8FCM - chains A and G of the 7 polymer chains in the assembly; structure by electron microscopy, 3.27 A resolution.

[Chain A]
Name: Transitional endoplasmic reticulum ATPase
From: Homo sapiens
Notes: EC 3.6.4.6
UniProt: P55072 (TERA_HUMAN); numbering as in UniProt (aligned over 1-806)
Chain sequence (806 residues; each row starts with the number of its first residue):
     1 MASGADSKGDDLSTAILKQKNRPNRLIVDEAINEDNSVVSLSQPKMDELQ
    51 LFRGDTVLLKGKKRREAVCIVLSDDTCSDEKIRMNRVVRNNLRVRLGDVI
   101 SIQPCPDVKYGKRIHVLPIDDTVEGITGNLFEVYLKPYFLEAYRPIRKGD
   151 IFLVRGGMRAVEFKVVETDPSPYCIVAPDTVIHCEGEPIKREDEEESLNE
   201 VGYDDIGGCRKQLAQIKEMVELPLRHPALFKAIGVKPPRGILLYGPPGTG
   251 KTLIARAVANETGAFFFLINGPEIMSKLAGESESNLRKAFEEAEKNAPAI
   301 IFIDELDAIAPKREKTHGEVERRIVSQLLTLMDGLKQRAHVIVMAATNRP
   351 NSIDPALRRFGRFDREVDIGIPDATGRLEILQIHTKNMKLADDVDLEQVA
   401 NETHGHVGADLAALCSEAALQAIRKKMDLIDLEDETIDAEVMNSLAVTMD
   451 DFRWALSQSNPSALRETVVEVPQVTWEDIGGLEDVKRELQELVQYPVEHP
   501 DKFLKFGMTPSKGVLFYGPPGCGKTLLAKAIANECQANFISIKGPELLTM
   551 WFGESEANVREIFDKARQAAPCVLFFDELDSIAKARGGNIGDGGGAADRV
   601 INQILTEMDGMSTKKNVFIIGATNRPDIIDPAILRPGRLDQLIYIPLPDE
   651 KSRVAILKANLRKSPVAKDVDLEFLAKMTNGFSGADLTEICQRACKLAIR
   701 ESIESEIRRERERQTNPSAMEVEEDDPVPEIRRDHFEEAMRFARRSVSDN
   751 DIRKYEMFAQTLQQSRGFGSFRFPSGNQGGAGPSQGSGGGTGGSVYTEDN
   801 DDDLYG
Unresolved in the structure: 1-22, 708-727, 764-806
Small-molecule neighbours:
  - ADP (adenosine-5'-diphosphate), molecule 1: Asp205, Ile206, Gly207, Gly208, Pro247, Gly248, Thr249, Gly250, Thr252, Leu253, Ile380, His384, Gly408, Ala409, Ala412
  - ADP, molecule 2: Asp478, Ile479, Gly480, Pro520, Gly521, Cys522, Gly523, Lys524, Thr525, Leu526, Asp577, Ile656, Gly684, Ala685, Thr688
Curated features (UniProtKB/Swiss-Prot):
  - region: Thr797 to Gly806 (Interaction with UBXN6)
  - motif: Asp802 to Gly806 (PIM motif)
  - binding site (ATP): Pro247 to Leu253, Asn348, His384, Gly521 to Leu526
  - modified residue: Ala2 (N-acetylalanine), Ser3 (Phosphoserine), Ser7 (Phosphoserine), Ser13 (Phosphoserine), Ser37 (Phosphoserine), Lys315 (N6,N6,N6-trimethyllysine), Thr436 (Phosphothreonine), Ser462 (Phosphoserine), Lys502 (N6-acetyllysine), Lys505 (N6-acetyllysine), Lys668 (N6-acetyllysine), Ser702 (Phosphoserine), Lys754 (N6-acetyllysine), Ser770 (Phosphoserine), Ser775 (Phosphoserine), Ser787 (Phosphoserine), Tyr805 (Phosphotyrosine)
  - cross-link (Glycyl lysine isopeptide (Lys-Gly)): Lys8 (interchain with G-Cter in SUMO2), Lys18 (interchain with G-Cter in SUMO2)
  - natural variant: Arg95 (R95G: In IBMPFD1), Gly97 (G97E: In CMT2Y), Ile126 (I126F: In IBMPFD1; uncertain significance), Arg155 (R155C: In IBMPFD1; R155H: In FTDALS6 and IBMPFD1; R155L: In IBMPFD1; R155P: In IBMPFD1; R155S: In IBMPFD1), Arg159 (R159G: In FTDALS6; R159H: In IBMPFD1), Ala160 (A160T: In IBMPFD1; uncertain significance), Glu185 (E185K: In CMT2Y), Arg191 (R191Q: In FTDALS6 and IBMPFD1), Leu198 (L198W: In IBMPFD1), Ala232 (A232E: In IBMPFD1), Ile254 (I254F: In IBMPFD1; uncertain significance), Ile369 (I369T: In IBMPFD1; uncertain significance), 2 further natural variant entries in UniProt
  - mutagenesis: Phe52 to Asp55 (Abolishes interaction with NPLOC4; when associated with A-110), Arg53 (R53A: Minor effect on affinity for ATP and ADP), Arg86 (R86A: Strongly increased affinity for ATP. Strongly reduced affinity for ADP), Tyr110 (Y110A: Abolishes interaction with NPLOC4; when associated with 52-A--A-55), Arg113 to His115 (Severely reduced binding to DERL1), Phe131 (F131R: Severely reduced binding to DERL1), Leu140 (L140D: Severely reduced binding to DERL1), Asp179 (D179R: No effect on binding to DERL1), His183 (H183W: Severely reduced binding to DERL1), Lys251 (K251Q: Impairs ERAD degradation of HMGCR and does not inhibit interaction with RHBDD1; when associated with Q-524), Glu305 (E305Q: Defect in ubiquitin-dependent protein degradation by the proteasome; when associated with Q-578), Lys312 (K312A: Does not affect methylation by VCPKMT), 8 further mutagenesis entries in UniProt

[Chain G]
Name: UBX domain-containing protein 6
From: Homo sapiens
UniProt: Q9BZV1 (UBXN6_HUMAN); residues 1-441 here = UniProt positions 1-441
Chain sequence (441 residues; numbered 1 to 441; the number before each row is that of its first residue):
     1 MKKFFQEFKADIKFKSAGPGQKLKESVGEKAHKEKPNQPAPRPPRQGPTN
    51 EAQMAAAAALARLEQKQSRAWGPTSQDTIRNQVRKELQAEATVSGSPEAP
   101 GTNVVSEPREEGSAHLAVPGVYFTCPLTGATLRKDQRDACIKEAILLHFS
   151 TDPVAASIMKIYTFNKDQDRVKLGVDTIAKYLDNIHLHPEEEKYRKIKLQ
   201 NKVFQERINCLEGTHEFFEAIGFQKVLLPAQDQEDPEEFYVLSETTLAQP
   251 QSLERHKEQLLAAEPVRAKLDRQRRVFQPSPLASQFELPGDFFNLTAEEI
   301 KREQRLRSEAVERLSVLRTKAMREKEEQRGLRKYNYTLLRVRLPDGCLLQ
   351 GTFYARERLGAVYGFVREALQSDWLPFELLASGGQKLSEDENLALNECGL
   401 VPSALLTFSWDMAVLEDIKAAGAEPDSILKPELLSAIEKLL
Unresolved in the structure: 1-48, 69-120
Curated features (UniProtKB/Swiss-Prot):
  - region: Met1 to Ala10 (Mediates interaction with LMAN1), Glu51 to Leu63 (VCP/p97-interacting motif (VIM))
  - modified residue: Ser96 (Phosphoserine)
Reported in the primary citation:
  - mutagenesis - E299R/R302E/R307E/E312R: unchanged binding to p97

[Interface between chain A and chain G]
Contacting residue pairs (35; chain A residue first):
  Ile32(A) - Gln67(G)
  Asn33(A) - Leu63(G)
  Asn33(A) - Gln67(G)  hydrogen bond
  Glu34(A) - Leu63(G)
  Glu34(A) - Gln67(G)
  Asp35(A) - Arg62(G)  salt bridge
  Asp35(A) - Leu63(G)
  Val38(A) - Ala59(G)  hydrophobic
  Arg53(A) - Gln53(G)  hydrogen bond (backbone-side chain)
  Arg53(A) - Leu60(G)
  Gly54(A) - Ala52(G)
  Gly54(A) - Gln53(G)
  Gly54(A) - Ala56(G)
  Asp55(A) - Thr49(G)
  Asp55(A) - Gln53(G)  hydrogen bond
  Thr56(A) - Ala52(G)
  Ile70(A) - Ala55(G)  hydrophobic
  Ile70(A) - Ala56(G)  hydrophobic
  Leu72(A) - Leu63(G)  hydrophobic
  Pro106(A) - Thr49(G)
  Val108(A) - Thr49(G)
  Val108(A) - Glu51(G)
  Lys109(A) - Glu51(G)  salt bridge
  Tyr110(A) - Glu51(G)
  Tyr110(A) - Met54(G)  hydrogen bond
  Glu141(A) - Ala58(G)
  Ala142(A) - Ala58(G)
  Ala142(A) - Arg62(G)  hydrogen bond (backbone-side chain)
  Tyr143(A) - Met54(G)  hydrophobic
  Tyr143(A) - Ala55(G)
  Tyr143(A) - Ala58(G)  hydrophobic
  Ile175(A) - Glu51(G)
  Ile175(A) - Ala52(G)
  Glu433(A) - Ala297(G)
  Glu433(A) - Lys301(G)
Interface residues without a listed pair, chain A (22 interface residues in all): Ser37, Pro145
Interface residues without a listed pair, chain G (16 interface residues in all): Lys66

[Overview]
22 residues of chain A and 16 residues of chain G are in contact, with 5 hydrogen bonds and 2 salt bridges.
Polar contacts include Asp35(A)-Arg62(G), Lys109(A)-Glu51(G) and Asn33(A)-Gln67(G). Chain A binds ADP. From
UniProt: 15 ATP-binding residues and 24 mutagenesis sites on chain A. From the paper: E299R/R302E/R307E/E312R
of chain G leave binding to p97 unchanged.
Here chain A is Transitional endoplasmic reticulum ATPase and chain G is UBX domain-containing protein 6, both
from Homo sapiens. Entry 8FCM (Cryo-EM structure of p97:UBXD1 open state) was determined by electron
microscopy, deposited together with 8FCL, 8FCN, 8FCO, 8FCP, 8FCQ, 8FCR and 8FCT.
